Entry 3LUD (X-ray diffraction, 2.10 A resolution); this record covers chain A.

# Chain A
Name: Protein argonaute-2
Source organism: Homo sapiens
Notes: fragment: MID domain
UniProt: Q9UKV8 (AGO2_HUMAN); residue numbers follow UniProt; this construct covers 439-575
Chain sequence (138 residues; each row starts with the number of its first residue):
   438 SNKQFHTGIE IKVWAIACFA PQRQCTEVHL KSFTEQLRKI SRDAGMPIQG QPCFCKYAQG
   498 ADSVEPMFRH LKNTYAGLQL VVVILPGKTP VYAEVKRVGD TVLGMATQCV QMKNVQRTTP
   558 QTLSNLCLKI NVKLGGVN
Unresolved in the structure: 438-439, 573-575
Construct notes: expression tag (438)
Residues lining bound ligands: adenosine monophosphate (AMP): Leu522, Gly524, Lys525, Thr526, Tyr529, Lys533, Thr544, Gln545, Cys546, Gln548, Lys566, Lys570
Curated features (UniProtKB/Swiss-Prot):
  - natural variant: Gly573 (G573S: In LESKRES)
  - mutagenesis: Phe470 (F470V: No effect on miRNA-binding or target mRNA cleavage. Abrogates binding to the 7-methylguanosine cap of mRNA and prevents inhibition of translation. Abolishes interaction with TNRC6C ...), Phe505 (F505V: No effect on miRNA-binding or target mRNA cleavage. Abrogates binding to the 7-methylguanosine cap of mRNA and prevents inhibition of translation and abolishes interaction with TNRC6C ...), Lys533 (K533A: Impairs RNA cleavage), Gln545 (Q545A: Impairs RNA cleavage), Lys570 (K570A: Impairs RNA cleavage)
From the paper describing this entry:
  - binding site for adenosine monophosphate: Gly524, Thr526, Tyr529, Lys533, Gln545, Cys546, Lys570
  - mutagenesis - K533A, Q545A, K570A: decreased catalytic activity (citing earlier work)

# In short
Bound to chain A: adenosine monophosphate. From UniProt: 5 mutagenesis sites. The paper reports a binding site
for adenosine monophosphate at Gly524, Thr526 and Tyr529 among others; K533A, Q545A and K570A reduce catalytic
activity.
Chain A is Protein argonaute-2 (Homo sapiens); the structure, Crystal structure of MID domain from hAGO2 in
complex with AMP, was determined by X-ray diffraction (same publication as 3LUC, 3LUG, 3LUH, 3LUJ and 3LUK).
